PDB entry 8Q3C | X-ray diffraction, 3.10 A resolution | chains N and U of the 4 polymer chains in the assembly

Chain N:
Protein: L-lactate dehydrogenase
Organism: Selenomonas ruminantium
UniProt: Q9EVR0 (LDH_SELRU); residue numbers follow UniProt; this construct covers 1-318
Sequence (318 residues; numbered 1 to 318; the number before each row is that of its first residue):
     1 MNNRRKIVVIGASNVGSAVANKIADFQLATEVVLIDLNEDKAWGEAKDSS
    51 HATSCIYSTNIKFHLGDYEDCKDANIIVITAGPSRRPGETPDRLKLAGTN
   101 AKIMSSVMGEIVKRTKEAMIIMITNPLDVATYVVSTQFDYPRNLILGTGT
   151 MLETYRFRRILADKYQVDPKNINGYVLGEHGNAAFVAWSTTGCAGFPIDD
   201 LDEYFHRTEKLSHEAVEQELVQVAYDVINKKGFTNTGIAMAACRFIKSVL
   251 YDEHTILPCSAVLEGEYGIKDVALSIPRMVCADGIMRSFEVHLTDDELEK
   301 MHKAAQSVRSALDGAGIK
Not modelled in the structure: 82-94, 316-318
Construct notes: engineered mutation R85 (Ile in Q9EVR0)
Curated features (UniProtKB/Swiss-Prot):
  - binding site (NAD(+)): N125
  - active site: H180 (Proton acceptor)
  - binding site (substrate): R93, N125, R156, T234
  - modified residue: Y225 (Phosphotyrosine)
What the authors report for this chain:
  - catalytic residues: H180 (proposed by the authors, not directly observed)

Chain U:
Protein: L-lactate dehydrogenase
Organism: Selenomonas ruminantium
UniProt: Q9EVR0 (LDH_SELRU); numbering as in UniProt (aligned over 1-318)
Sequence (318 residues; row label = number of the first residue in the row):
     1 MNNRRKIVVIGASNVGSAVANKIADFQLATEVVLIDLNEDKAWGEAKDSS
    51 HATSCIYSTNIKFHLGDYEDCKDANIIVITAGPSRRPGETPDRLKLAGTN
   101 AKIMSSVMGEIVKRTKEAMIIMITNPLDVATYVVSTQFDYPRNLILGTGT
   151 MLETYRFRRILADKYQVDPKNINGYVLGEHGNAAFVAWSTTGCAGFPIDD
   201 LDEYFHRTEKLSHEAVEQELVQVAYDVINKKGFTNTGIAMAACRFIKSVL
   251 YDEHTILPCSAVLEGEYGIKDVALSIPRMVCADGIMRSFEVHLTDDELEK
   301 MHKAAQSVRSALDGAGIK
Not modelled in the structure: 82-95, 178-184, 205-211, 267-272, 292-297, 316-318
Construct notes: engineered mutation R85 (Ile in Q9EVR0)
Modified residues: C55 (3-sulfinoalanine; CSD); C281 (cysteinesulfonic acid; OCS)
Curated features (UniProtKB/Swiss-Prot):
  - binding site (NAD(+)): N125
  - active site: H180 (Proton acceptor)
  - binding site (substrate): R93, N125, R156, T234
  - modified residue: Y225 (Phosphotyrosine)
What the authors report for this chain:
  - conformationally variable residues (side-chain flip): M151, Y175, L257

Interface between chain N and chain U:
Contacting residue pairs (96):
  N21(N) - T236(U)  hydrogen bond
  K22(N) - D25(U)  salt bridge
  D25(N) - K22(U)  salt bridge
  D25(N) - D25(U)
  D25(N) - F26(U)
  D25(N) - M240(U)
  F26(N) - D25(U)
  D40(N) - K230(U)
  K41(N) - K230(U)
  W43(N) - D226(U)
  W43(N) - V227(U)
  W43(N) - K230(U)
  G44(N) - V227(U)
  G44(N) - K231(U)
  E45(N) - K231(U)
  K47(N) - R159(U)
  K47(N) - I160(U)
  K47(N) - D163(U)  salt bridge
  K47(N) - V223(U)
  K47(N) - V227(U)
  D48(N) - V227(U)
  D48(N) - T234(U)
  D48(N) - N235(U)  hydrogen bond (side chain-backbone)
  D48(N) - T236(U)  hydrogen bond (side chain-backbone)
  D48(N) - G237(U)  hydrogen bond (side chain-backbone)
  S49(N) - T236(U)
  S50(N) - R159(U)  hydrogen bond (backbone-side chain)
  H51(N) - Y155(U)
  H51(N) - R156(U)
  H51(N) - V223(U)
  A52(N) - T236(U)
  A52(N) - M240(U)
  T53(N) - R159(U)  hydrogen bond
  S54(N) - Y155(U)  hydrogen bond (side chain-backbone)
  S54(N) - R158(U)  hydrogen bond (backbone-side chain)
  S54(N) - R159(U)
  S54(N) - P169(U)
  C55(N) - Y155(U)  hydrogen bond
  C55(N) - K170(U)
  C55(N) - M240(U)  hydrophobic
  C55(N) - R244(U)
  I56(N) - K170(U)
  I56(N) - R244(U)
  Y57(N) - R244(U)
  Y57(N) - K247(U)
  Y57(N) - E253(U)  hydrogen bond
  S58(N) - K170(U)  hydrogen bond (backbone-side chain)
  S58(N) - M240(U)
  T59(N) - K170(U)
  N60(N) - R159(U)  hydrogen bond
  N60(N) - V167(U)
  N60(N) - D168(U)
  N60(N) - P169(U)
  N60(N) - K170(U)
  Y155(N) - H51(U)
  Y155(N) - S54(U)
  Y155(N) - C55(U)
  R156(N) - H51(U)
  R158(N) - S54(U)  hydrogen bond (side chain-backbone)
  R159(N) - S50(U)  hydrogen bond (side chain-backbone)
  R159(N) - T53(U)  hydrogen bond
  R159(N) - S54(U)  hydrogen bond
  R159(N) - N60(U)  hydrogen bond
  D168(N) - N60(U)
  P169(N) - S54(U)
  P169(N) - N60(U)
  K170(N) - C55(U)
  K170(N) - I56(U)
  K170(N) - S58(U)  hydrogen bond (side chain-backbone)
  K170(N) - T59(U)
  K170(N) - N60(U)
  V223(N) - K47(U)
  V223(N) - H51(U)
  D226(N) - W43(U)
  V227(N) - W43(U)
  V227(N) - G44(U)
  K230(N) - D40(U)  salt bridge
  K230(N) - K41(U)  hydrogen bond (backbone-backbone)
  K230(N) - W43(U)
  K231(N) - K41(U)
  K231(N) - G44(U)
  K231(N) - E45(U)  salt bridge
  K231(N) - D48(U)  salt bridge
  T234(N) - D48(U)
  N235(N) - D48(U)  hydrogen bond (backbone-side chain)
  T236(N) - N21(U)
  T236(N) - D48(U)  hydrogen bond (backbone-side chain)
  T236(N) - S49(U)
  T236(N) - A52(U)
  G237(N) - D48(U)  hydrogen bond (backbone-side chain)
  M240(N) - A52(U)
  M240(N) - C55(U)
  R244(N) - C55(U)
  R244(N) - Y57(U)  hydrogen bond
  K247(N) - Y57(U)
  E253(N) - Y57(U)  hydrogen bond
Also at the interface, not in a pair above, chain N (46 interface residues in all): I61, V167, F233
Also at the interface, not in a pair above, chain U (49 interface residues in all): I61, L152, F233

Summary:
Chain N and chain U form an interface of 46 and 49 residues respectively; the contacts include 24 hydrogen
bonds and 6 salt bridges. Among the polar pairs are K22(N)-D25(U), D25(N)-K22(U) and K47(N)-D163(U). From the
paper: the catalytic residue H180(N); conformational variability at M151(U), Y175(U) and L257(U).
Here chain N is L-lactate dehydrogenase and chain U is L-lactate dehydrogenase, both from Selenomonas
ruminantium. Entry 8Q3C (Structure of Selenomonas ruminantium lactate dehydrogenase I85R mutant) was
determined by X-ray diffraction together with 7NAY from the same study.
